3NXR - chain A; structure by X-ray diffraction, 1.35 A resolution.

# Chain A
Protein: Dihydrofolate reductase
From: Homo sapiens
Notes: EC 1.5.1.3
UniProt: P00374 (DYR_HUMAN); residues 1-186 here correspond to UniProt positions 2-187 (UniProt number = residue number + 1)
Sequence (186 residues; each row starts with the number of its first residue):
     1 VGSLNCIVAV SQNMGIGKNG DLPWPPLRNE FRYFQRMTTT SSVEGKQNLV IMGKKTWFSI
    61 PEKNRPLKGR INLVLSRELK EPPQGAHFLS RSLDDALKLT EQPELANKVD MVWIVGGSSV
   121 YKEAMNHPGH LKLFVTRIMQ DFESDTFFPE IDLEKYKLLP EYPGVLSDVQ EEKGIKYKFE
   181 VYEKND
Ligand contacts:
  - D2D (5-[(1E)-2-(2-methoxyphenyl)-4-methylpent-1-en-1-yl]furo[2,3-d]pyrimidine-2,4-diamine): Ile7, Val8, Ala9, Asp21, Leu22, Glu30, Phe31, Tyr33, Phe34, Thr56, Ser59, Ile60, Leu67, Val115, Tyr121, Thr136
  - NADPH (NDP; NADPH dihydro-nicotinamide-adenine-dinucleotide phosphate): Val8, Ala9, Ile16, Gly17, Lys18, Gly20, Asp21, Leu22, Trp24, Gly53, Lys54, Lys55, Thr56, Ser59, Leu75, Ser76, Arg77, Glu78, Arg91, Ser92, Leu93, Val115, Gly116, Gly117, Ser118, Ser119, Val120, Tyr121, Glu123, Thr146
What the authors report for this chain:
  - binding site for D2D: Ile7, Leu22, Glu30, Ile60, Leu67, Val115, Tyr121

# Summary
Chain A binds NADPH and compound D2D. The paper reports a binding site for D2D at Ile7, Leu22 and Glu30 among
others.
Chain A is Dihydrofolate reductase (Homo sapiens); the structure, Perferential Selection of Isomer Binding
from Chiral Mixtures: Alternate Binding Modes Observed for the E- and ..., was determined by X-ray diffraction
together with 3NXX, 3NXY, 3NXO, 3NXT and 3NXV from the same study.
